PDB entry 1T8E | X-ray diffraction, 2.54 A resolution | chains C and A of the 4 polymer chains in the assembly

[Chain C]
Molecule: 22-nt DNA strand
Sequence (22 nucleotides; numbered 1001 to 1022; the number before each row is that of its first residue):
  1001 CGAAAACGAC GGCCAGTGCC AX
Modified residues: 2DT (3'-deoxythymidine-5'-monophosphate) at position 1022

[Chain A]
Molecule: DNA polymerase
From: Enterobacteria phage T7
Notes: EC 2.7.7.7
Reference sequence: P00581 (DPOL_BPT7); numbering as in UniProt; present here: 1-117, 124-704
Chain sequence (698 residues; numbered 1 to 704; 6 numbers in that range are skipped by the numbering (no residue carries them; nothing is unmodelled there); the number before each row is that of its first residue):
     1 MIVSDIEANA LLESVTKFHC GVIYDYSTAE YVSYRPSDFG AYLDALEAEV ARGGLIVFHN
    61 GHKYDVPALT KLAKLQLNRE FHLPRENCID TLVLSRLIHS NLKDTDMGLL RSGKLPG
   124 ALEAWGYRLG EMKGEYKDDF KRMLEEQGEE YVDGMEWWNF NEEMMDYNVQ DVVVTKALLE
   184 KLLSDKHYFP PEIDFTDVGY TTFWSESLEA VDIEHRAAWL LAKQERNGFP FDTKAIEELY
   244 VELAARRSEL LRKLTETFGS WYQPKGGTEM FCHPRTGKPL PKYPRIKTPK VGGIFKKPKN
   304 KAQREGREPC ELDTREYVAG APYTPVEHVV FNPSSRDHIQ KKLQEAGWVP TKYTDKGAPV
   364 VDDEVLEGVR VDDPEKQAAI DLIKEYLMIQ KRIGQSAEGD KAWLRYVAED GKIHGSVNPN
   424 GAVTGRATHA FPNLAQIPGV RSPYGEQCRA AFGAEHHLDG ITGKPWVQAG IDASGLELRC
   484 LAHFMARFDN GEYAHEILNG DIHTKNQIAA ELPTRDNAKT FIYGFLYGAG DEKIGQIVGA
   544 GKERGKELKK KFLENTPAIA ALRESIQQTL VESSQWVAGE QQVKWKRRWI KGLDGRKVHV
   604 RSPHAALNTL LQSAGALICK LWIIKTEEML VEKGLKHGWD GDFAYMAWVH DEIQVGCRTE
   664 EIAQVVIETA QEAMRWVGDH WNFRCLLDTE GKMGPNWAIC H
Bound ions: Mg2+ site 1 near Asp-5 (its only coordinating residue here); Mg2+ site 2: Asp-475, Ala-476, Asp-654 (together with 2',3'-dideoxycytidine 5'-triphosphate); Mg2+ site 3: Asp-475, Asp-654 (together with 2',3'-dideoxycytidine 5'-triphosphate)
Residues lining bound ligands: 2',3'-dideoxycytidine 5'-triphosphate (DCT): Arg-429, Asp-475, Ala-476, Ser-477, Gly-478, Leu-479, Glu-480, His-506, Arg-518, Lys-522, Thr-523, Tyr-526, Asp-654
Swiss-Prot annotation at these positions:
  - binding site (Mg(2+)): Asp-5, Glu-7, Asp-174, Asp-475, Ala-476, Asp-654
  - binding site (substrate): His-506, Arg-518, Lys-522, Tyr-526
What the authors report for this chain:
  - conformationally variable residues (order/disorder transition): Val-294 to Tyr-320, Ser-576 to Trp-588

[How chain C and chain A interact]
Contacting residue pairs (36):
  DA1005(C) with Val-294(A), sugar contact
  DA1006(C) with Lys-290(A), salt bridge to the phosphate; Lys-293(A), phosphate contact; Tyr-320(A), phosphate contact
  DC1007(C) with Tyr-320(A), hydrogen bond to the phosphate; Tyr-326(A), hydrogen bond to the phosphate
  DC1013(C) with Arg-111(A), salt bridge to the phosphate
  DC1014(C) with Arg-111(A), salt bridge to the phosphate; Gly-113(A), phosphate contact
  DG1016(C) with Lys-359(A), salt bridge to the phosphate
  DT1017(C) with Thr-357(A), hydrogen bond to the phosphate; Lys-359(A), phosphate contact; Ala-361(A), phosphate contact
  DG1018(C) with Arg-339(A), sugar contact; Thr-357(A), phosphate contact; Val-363(A), phosphate contact; Val-364(A), hydrogen bond to the phosphate; Asp-365(A), sugar contact; Lys-394(A), base contact
  DC1019(C) with Asp-365(A), phosphate contact; Asp-366(A), hydrogen bond to the phosphate; Lys-394(A), hydrogen bond to the base
  DC1020(C) with Lys-394(A), sugar contact; Arg-395(A), salt bridge to the phosphate; Gln-439(A), hydrogen bond to the base; Pro-441(A), phosphate contact
  DA1021(C) with Ala-438(A), sugar contact; Gln-439(A), sugar contact; Ile-440(A), sugar contact; Pro-441(A), phosphate contact; Gly-442(A), hydrogen bond to the phosphate
  2DT_1022(C) with Arg-429(A), base contact; Arg-452(A), salt bridge to the phosphate; Val-652(A), sugar contact; His-653(A), sugar contact; His-704(A), salt bridge to the phosphate
Other interface residues (no listed pair), chain A (32 interface residues in all): Lys-114, Pro-292, Gln-398, Ser-445, Asp-654

[Overview]
The interface between chain C and chain A involves 12 residues on one side and 32 on the other, with 8
hydrogen bonds and 7 salt bridges. Polar contacts include DC1019(C)/Lys-394(A), DC1020(C)/Gln-439(A) and
DC1007(C)/Tyr-320(A). Chain A binds 2',3'-dideoxycytidine 5'-triphosphate. The paper reports conformational
variability at Val-294(A) and Ser-576(A).
Chain C is a 22-nt DNA strand and chain A is DNA polymerase (Enterobacteria phage T7); the structure, T7 DNA
Polymerase Ternary Complex with dCTP at the Insertion Site, was determined by X-ray diffraction, deposited
together with 1TK0, 1TK5, 1TK8 and 1TKD.
